PDB entry 3T3M | X-ray diffraction, 2.60 A resolution | chains A and B of the 4 polymer chains in the assembly

Chain A:
Name: Integrin alpha-IIb
Source organism: Homo sapiens
UniProt: P08514 (ITA2B_HUMAN); residues 1-457 here correspond to UniProt positions 32-488 (UniProt number = residue number + 31)
Sequence (457 residues; each row starts with the number of its first residue):
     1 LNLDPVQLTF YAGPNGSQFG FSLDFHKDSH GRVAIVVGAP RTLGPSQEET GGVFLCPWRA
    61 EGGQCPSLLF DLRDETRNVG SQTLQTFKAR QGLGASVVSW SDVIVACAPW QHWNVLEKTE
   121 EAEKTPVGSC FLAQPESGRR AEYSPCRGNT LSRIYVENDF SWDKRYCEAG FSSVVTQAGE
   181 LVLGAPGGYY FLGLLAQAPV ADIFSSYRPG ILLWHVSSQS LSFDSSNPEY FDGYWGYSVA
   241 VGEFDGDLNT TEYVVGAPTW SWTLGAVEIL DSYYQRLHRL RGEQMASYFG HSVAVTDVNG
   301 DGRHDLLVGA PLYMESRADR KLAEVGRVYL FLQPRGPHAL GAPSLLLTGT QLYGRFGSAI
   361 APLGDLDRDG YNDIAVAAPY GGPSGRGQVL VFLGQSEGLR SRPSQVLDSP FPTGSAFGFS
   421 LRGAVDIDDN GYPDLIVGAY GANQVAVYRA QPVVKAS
Unresolved in the structure: 455-457
UniProt features mapped onto this chain:
  - binding site (Ca(2+)): Glu243, Asp245, Asp247, Thr250, Glu252, Asp297, Asn299, Asp301, Arg303, Asp305, Asp365, Asp367, Asp369, Tyr371, Asp373, Asp426, Asp428, Asn430, Tyr432, Asp434
  - glycosylation (N-linked (GlcNAc...) asparagine): Asn15, Asn249
Cystine bridges: Cys56-Cys65, Cys107-Cys130, Cys146-Cys167
Ion coordination: Ca2+ site 1: Glu243, Asp245, Asp247, Thr250, Glu252; Ca2+ site 2: Asp297, Asn299, Asp301, Arg303, Asp305; Ca2+ site 3: Asp365, Asp367, Asp369, Tyr371, Asp373; Ca2+ site 4: Asp426, Asp428, Asn430, Tyr432, Asp434
Small-molecule neighbours: RC2 (N-{3-[5-oxo-7-(piperazin-1-yl)-5H-[1,3,4]thiadiazolo[3,2-a]pyrimidin-2-yl]phenyl}glycinamide): Asp159, Phe160, Ser161, Tyr189, Tyr190, Leu192, Asp224, Ser225, Phe231
What the authors report for this chain:
  - binding site for RC2: Phe160, Tyr190, Leu192, Asp224, Phe231, Asp232

Chain B:
Name: Integrin beta-3
Source organism: Homo sapiens
UniProt: P05106 (ITB3_HUMAN); residues 1-472 here correspond to UniProt positions 27-498 (UniProt number = residue number + 26)
Sequence (472 residues; numbered 1 to 472; the number before each row is that of its first residue):
     1 GPNICTTRGV SSCQQCLAVS PMCAWCSDEA LPLGSPRCDL KENLLKDNCA PESIEFPVSE
    61 ARVLEDRPLS DKGSGDSSQV TQVSPQRIAL RLRPDDSKNF SIQVRQVEDY PVDIYYLMDL
   121 SYSMKDDLWS IQNLGTKLAT QMRKLTSNLR IGFGAFVDKP VSPYMYISPP EALENPCYDM
   181 KTTCLPMFGY KHVLTLTDQV TRFNEEVKKQ SVSRNRDAPE GGFDAIMQAT VCDEKIGWRN
   241 DASHLLVFTT DAKTHIALDG RLAGIVQPND GQCHVGSDNH YSASTTMDYP SLGLMTEKLS
   301 QKNINLIFAV TENVVNLYQN YSELIPGTTV GVLSMDSSNV LQLIVDAYGK IRSKVELEVR
   361 DLPEELSLSF NATCLNNEVI PGLKSCMGLK IGDTVSFSIE AKVRGCPQEK EKSFTIKPVG
   421 FKDSLIVQVT FDCDCACQAQ AEPNSHRCNN GNGTFECGVC RCGPGWLGSQ CE
Unresolved in the structure: 467-472
UniProt features mapped onto this chain:
  - region: Cys177 to Cys184 (Involved in CX3CL1-, NRG1-, FGF1- and IGF1-binding), Gln267 to Met287 (CX3CL1-binding)
  - binding site (Mg(2+)): Ser121, Ser123, Glu220
  - binding site (Ca(2+)): Ser123, Asp126, Asp127, Asp158, Asn215, Asp217, Pro219, Glu220, Asp251, Met335
  - glycosylation (N-linked (GlcNAc...) asparagine): Asn99, Asn320, Asn371, Asn452
Cystine bridges: Cys5-Cys23, Cys13-Cys435, Cys16-Cys38, Cys26-Cys49, Cys177-Cys184, Cys232-Cys273, Cys374-Cys386, Cys406-Cys433, Cys437-Cys457, Cys448-Cys460
Glycans and other covalent adducts: N-acetylglucosamine (NAG) linked to Asn99, Asn320, Asn371
Ion coordination: Ca2+ site 1: Ser123, Asp126, Asp127, Met335; Ca2+ site 2: Asp158, Asn215, Asp217, Pro219, Glu220
Small-molecule neighbours: RC2 (N-{3-[5-oxo-7-(piperazin-1-yl)-5H-[1,3,4]thiadiazolo[3,2-a]pyrimidin-2-yl]phenyl}glycinamide): Ser121, Tyr166, Arg214, Asn215, Arg216, Asp217, Ala218, Glu220
What the authors report for this chain:
  - binding site for RC2: Asn215, Ala218, Glu220
  - Ca2+ coordination: Glu220

How chain A and chain B interact:
Contacting residue pairs (60):
  Arg41(A) - Gly264(B)  hydrogen bond (side chain-backbone)
  Trp110(A) - Arg261(B)  hydrogen bond (side chain-backbone)
  Trp110(A) - Leu262(B)
  Trp110(A) - Gly264(B)
  His112(A) - Ser162(B)  hydrogen bond
  His112(A) - Ile167(B)
  Glu121(A) - Ser168(B)  hydrogen bond
  Glu121(A) - Pro169(B)
  Glu123(A) - Ser168(B)
  Glu123(A) - Arg216(B)  salt bridge
  Lys124(A) - Ile167(B)
  Lys124(A) - Ser168(B)  hydrogen bond (backbone-side chain)
  Thr125(A) - Arg216(B)
  Pro126(A) - Pro163(B)  hydrophobic
  Tyr166(A) - Arg216(B)
  Glu168(A) - Pro163(B)
  Glu168(A) - Leu262(B)
  Phe171(A) - Arg261(B)
  Tyr190(A) - Arg216(B)  hydrogen bond (side chain-backbone)
  Phe191(A) - Asp217(B)
  Phe231(A) - Lys253(B)  hydrogen bond (backbone-side chain)
  Asp232(A) - Pro219(B)
  Asp232(A) - Lys253(B)  salt bridge
  Tyr234(A) - His255(B)
  Tyr234(A) - Asp259(B)
  Tyr234(A) - Leu262(B)  hydrophobic
  Tyr237(A) - Leu258(B)  hydrogen bond (side chain-backbone)
  Tyr237(A) - Arg261(B)
  Thr259(A) - Asp259(B)
  Trp262(A) - Lys253(B)
  Trp262(A) - Leu317(B)  hydrophobic
  Thr263(A) - Ile256(B)
  Thr263(A) - Tyr321(B)  hydrogen bond
  Met285(A) - Leu317(B)  hydrophobic
  Met285(A) - Asn320(B)
  Met285(A) - Tyr321(B)  hydrophobic
  Met285(A) - Leu324(B)
  Ala286(A) - Ile256(B)  hydrophobic
  Ala286(A) - Leu292(B)  hydrophobic
  Tyr288(A) - Ile256(B)  hydrophobic
  Tyr288(A) - Ala257(B)
  Tyr288(A) - Leu258(B)  hydrogen bond (side chain-backbone)
  Tyr288(A) - Asp259(B)  hydrogen bond
  His291(A) - Leu258(B)
  Leu312(A) - Ala257(B)  hydrophobic
  Leu312(A) - Leu258(B)  hydrophobic
  Met314(A) - Gly293(B)
  Met314(A) - Leu324(B)  hydrophobic
  Asp319(A) - Lys384(B)  salt bridge
  Lys321(A) - Glu358(B)  salt bridge
  Leu322(A) - Leu324(B)
  Glu324(A) - Ser291(B)  hydrogen bond
  Tyr353(A) - Gly293(B)  hydrogen bond (side chain-backbone)
  Tyr353(A) - Leu294(B)
  Tyr353(A) - Glu297(B)  hydrogen bond
  Arg355(A) - Leu258(B)
  Arg355(A) - Pro268(B)
  Tyr380(A) - Pro268(B)
  Phe419(A) - Arg261(B)
  Tyr440(A) - Val266(B)
Interface residues without a listed pair, chain A (42 interface residues in all): Gln18, Phe21, Asn114, Gly187, Gln284, Pro311, Arg320
Interface residues without a listed pair, chain B (34 interface residues in all): Tyr166, Ala218, Ala263, Pro326

Summary:
Chain A and chain B form an interface of 42 and 34 residues respectively; the contacts include 14 hydrogen
bonds and 4 salt bridges. Polar contacts include Glu123(A)-Arg216(B), Asp232(A)-Lys253(B) and
Asp319(A)-Lys384(B). The paper reports a binding site for RC2 at Phe160(A), Tyr190(A) and Asn215(B) among
others; Ca2+ coordination by Glu220(B).
Here chain A is Integrin alpha-IIb and chain B is Integrin beta-3, both from Homo sapiens. Entry 3T3M (A Novel
High Affinity Integrin alphaIIbbeta3 Receptor Antagonist That Unexpectedly Displaces Mg2+ from the beta3
MIDAS) was determined by X-ray diffraction (same publication as 3T3P).
